Entry 4C29 (X-ray diffraction, 2.20 A resolution); this record covers chain A.

[Chain A]
Molecule: Von willebrand factor
From: Homo sapiens
Reference sequence: P04275 (VWF_HUMAN); residue numbers follow UniProt; this construct covers 1264-1471
Amino-acid sequence (215 residues; row label = number of the first residue in the row):
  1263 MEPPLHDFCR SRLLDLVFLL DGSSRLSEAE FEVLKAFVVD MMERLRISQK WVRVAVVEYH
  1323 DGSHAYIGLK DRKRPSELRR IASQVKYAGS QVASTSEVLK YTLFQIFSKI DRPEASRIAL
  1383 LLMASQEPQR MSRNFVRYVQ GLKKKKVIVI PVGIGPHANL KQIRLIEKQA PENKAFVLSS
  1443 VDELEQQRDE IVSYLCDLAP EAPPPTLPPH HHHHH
Unresolved in the structure: 1263-1265, 1467-1477
Sequence notes: expression tag (1263, 1472-1477); engineered mutation Cys1271 (Tyr in P04275), Arg1272 (Cys in P04275); variant Ala1381 (Thr in P04275)
UniProt features mapped onto this chain:
  - glycosylation: Thr1468 (O-linked (GalNAc...) threonine)
Disulfides: Cys1271-Cys1458
What the authors report for this chain:
  - contacts within the chain: Leu1275-Pro1462 (backbone contact)

[Summary]
The paper reports contacts within the chain involving Cys1271, Cys1458 and Pro1462 among others.
Chain A is Von willebrand factor (Homo sapiens); the structure, Crystal Structure of High-Affinity von
Willebrand Factor A1 domain with Disulfide Mutation, was determined by X-ray diffraction together with 4C2A
and 4C2B from the same study.
